Entry 9MDC (X-ray diffraction, 1.25 A resolution); this record covers chain A.

== Chain A ==
Protein: Cyclic GMP-AMP synthase
From: Homo sapiens
Notes: EC 2.7.7.86
Reference sequence: Q8N884 (CGAS_HUMAN); residue numbers follow UniProt; this construct covers 157-522
Sequence (366 residues; numbered 157 to 522; the number before each row is that of its first residue):
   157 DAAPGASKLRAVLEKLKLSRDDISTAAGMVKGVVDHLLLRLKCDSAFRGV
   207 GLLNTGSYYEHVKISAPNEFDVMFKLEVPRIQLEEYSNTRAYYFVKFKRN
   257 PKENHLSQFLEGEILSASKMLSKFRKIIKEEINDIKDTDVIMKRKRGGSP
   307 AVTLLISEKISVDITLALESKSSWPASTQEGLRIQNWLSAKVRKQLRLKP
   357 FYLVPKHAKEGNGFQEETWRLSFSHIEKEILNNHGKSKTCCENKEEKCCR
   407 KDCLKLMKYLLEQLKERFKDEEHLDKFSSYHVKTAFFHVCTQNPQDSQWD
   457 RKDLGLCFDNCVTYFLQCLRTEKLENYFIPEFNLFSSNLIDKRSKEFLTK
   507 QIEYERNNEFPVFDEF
Unresolved in the structure: 157-162, 254-260
Differences from the reference sequence: variant His261 (Pro in Q8N884); conflict Glu427 (Lys in Q8N884), Glu428 (Lys in Q8N884)
Metal / ion sites: Mn2+ site 1: Glu225, Asp227, Asp319 (together with A1BJA, AMP-PNP); Mn2+ site 2: Glu225, Asp227 (together with AMP-PNP); Zn2+: His390, Cys396, Cys397, Cys404
Ligand contacts:
  - A1BJA ([(1S)-6,7-dichloro-1-methyl-1,3,4,5-tetrahydro-2H-pyrido[4,3-b]indol-2-yl][5-(2-hydroxyethoxy)pyrimidin-2-yl]methanone): Glu225, Asp227, Gly304, Ser305, Pro306, Ala307, Asp319, Thr321, Val360, Lys362, Arg376, Leu377, Ser378
  - AMP-PNP (ANP; phosphoaminophosphonic acid-adenylate ester): Gly212, Ser213, Glu216, Lys219, Glu225, Asp227, Asp319, Arg376, Ser380, Glu383, Lys414, Ser435, Tyr436, Lys439
Swiss-Prot annotation at these positions:
  - region: Lys384 to Lys407 (DNA-binding)
  - motif: Leu169 to Leu174 (Nuclear export signal), Asp295 to Ser305 (Nuclear localization signal), Lys299 to Arg302 (KRKR-loop)
  - binding site (GTP): Thr211, Asp319, Arg376 to Glu383
  - binding site (ATP): Ser213, Glu225 to Asp227, Ser380 to Glu383, Lys414, Ser435 to Lys439
  - binding site (Mg(2+)): Glu225, Asp227, Asp319
  - binding site (2',3'-cGAMP): Asp227, Asp319, Lys362, Arg376
  - binding site (Zn(2+)): His390, Cys396, Cys397, Cys404
  - site: Asp157, Ala158 (Cleavage), Lys187 (Important for preferential detection of curved long DNA), Leu195 (Important for preferential detection of curved long DNA), Arg255 (Arginine-anchor), Asp319, Ile320 (Cleavage)
  - modified residue: Asp191 (PolyADP-ribosyl aspartic acid), Asn210 (Microbial infection: Deamidated asparagine), Ser213 (Phosphoserine), Tyr215 (Phosphotyrosine), Glu286 (5-glutamyl polyglutamate), Ser305 (Phosphoserine), Glu314 (5-glutamyl glutamate), Lys384 (N6-acetyllysine), Asn389 (Microbial infection: Deamidated asparagine), Lys392 (N6-acetyllysine), Lys394 (N6-acetyllysine), Lys414 (N6-acetyllysine), Ser434 (Phosphoserine), Ser435 (Phosphoserine), Gln451 (Microbial infection: Deamidated glutamine), Gln454 (Microbial infection: Deamidated glutamine), Lys506 (N6-methyllysine)
  - lipidation (S-palmitoyl cysteine): Cys404, Cys405, Cys474
  - cross-link (Glycyl lysine isopeptide (Lys-Gly)): Lys173 (interchain with G-Cter in ubiquitin), Lys231 (interchain with G-Cter in SUMO), Lys285 (interchain with G-Cter in ubiquitin), Lys347 (interchain with G-Cter in SUMO), Lys384 (interchain with G-Cter in SUMO), Lys394 (interchain with G-Cter in SUMO), Lys411 (interchain with G-Cter in ubiquitin), Lys414 (interchain with G-Cter in ubiquitin), Lys479 (interchain with G-Cter in SUMO)
  - natural variant: His261 (P261H: this construct carries the variant), Gly303 (G303E: Found in patients with tumors), Lys432 (K432T: Found in patients with uterine endometrioid carcinoma)
  - mutagenesis: Asp157 (D157A: No effect on type I IFN and RSAD2 induction. Highly decreases cleavage by CASP1 and enhances type I IFN and enhances RSAD2 induction upon DNA virus infection ...), Leu169 to Leu174 (Abolished export from the nucleus to the cytosol in response to DNA stimulation), Lys171 to Leu174 (Abolishes DNA-binding but does not affect translocation to the nucleus following treatment with etoposide; when associated with A-407), Lys171 (K171A: No effect on stimulation of interferon production), Leu172 (L172A: Impaired type-I interferon production in response to DNA stimulation), Lys173 (K173A: Strongly reduces enzyme activity and stimulation of interferon production; when associated with A-176. No effect on stimulation of interferon production ...), Leu174 (L174N: Strongly reduces enzyme activity and stimulation of interferon production), Arg176 (R176A: Strongly reduces enzyme activity and stimulation of interferon production; when associated with A-173), Lys187 (K187N: Induces alteration of the DNA-binding surface and leads to increased synthesis of cyclic GMP-AMP (cGAMP); when associated with R-195), Asp191 (D191A: Abolished poly-ADP-ribosylation by PARP1, stimulating interferon production), Leu195 (L195R: Induces alteration of the DNA-binding surface and leads to increased synthesis of cyclic GMP-AMP (cGAMP); when associated with N-187), Asn210 to Tyr214 (Abolishes DNA-binding but does not affect translocation to the nucleus following treatment with etoposide; when associated with A-384), 58 further mutagenesis entries in UniProt

== In short ==
Bound to chain A: compound A1BJA and AMP-PNP. Glu225, Asp227 and Asp319 form the Mn2+ site 1. Glu225 and
Asp227 coordinate Mn2+ site 2. Curated annotation (UniProt) lists 10 GTP-binding residues, 14 ATP-binding
residues, 3 Mg2+-binding residues and 4 residues binding 2',3'-cGAMP.
Chain A is Cyclic GMP-AMP synthase (Homo sapiens); the structure, Crystal Structure of human cyclic GMP-AMP
synthase (cGAS) in complex with compound 36;
(S)-(6,7-dichloro-1-methyl-1,3,4,5-tetrahydro-2H-pyrido[4,3-b]indol-2-yl)(5-(2-hydroxyethoxy)pyrimidin-2-yl)methanone,
was determined by X-ray diffraction, deposited together with 9ELX and 9MDD.
